PDB entry 7CNX | X-ray diffraction, 2.63 A resolution | chains C and D of the 4 polymer chains in the assembly

Chain C:
Name: Phosphatidylserine decarboxylase beta chain
From: Escherichia coli K-12
Notes: EC 4.1.1.65
UniProtKB: A0A6D2XQZ0 (A0A6D2XQZ0_ECOLI); numbering as in UniProt (aligned over 1-253)
Amino-acid sequence (253 residues; row label = number of the first residue in the row):
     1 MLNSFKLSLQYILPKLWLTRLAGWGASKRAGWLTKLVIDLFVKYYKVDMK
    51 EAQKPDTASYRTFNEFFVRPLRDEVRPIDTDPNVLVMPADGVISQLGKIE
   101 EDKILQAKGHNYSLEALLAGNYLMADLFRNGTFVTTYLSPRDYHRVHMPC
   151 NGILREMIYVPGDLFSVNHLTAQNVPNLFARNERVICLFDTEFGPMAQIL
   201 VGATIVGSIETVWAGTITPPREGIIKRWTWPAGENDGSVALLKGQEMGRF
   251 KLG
Not modelled in the structure: 1-13
What the authors report for this chain:
  - catalytic residues: His144 (proposed by the authors, not directly observed)
  - mutagenesis - S166A: unchanged catalytic activity
  - mutagenesis - Y137F, Y137F/S166A: decreased catalytic activity
  - mutagenesis - H144A, H144N: abolished catalytic activity
  - mutagenesis - H144A, H144N: abolished binding to 10PS or 14PS
  - mutagenesis - H144A, H144N: decreased binding to 8PE
  - catalytic residues: Asp90, Asp142
  - mutagenesis - D90A, D90N: unchanged catalytic activity on PS decarboxylation

Chain D:
Name: Phosphatidylserine decarboxylase alpha chain
From: Escherichia coli K-12
Notes: EC 4.1.1.65
UniProtKB: A0A6D2XQZ0 (A0A6D2XQZ0_ECOLI); residue numbers follow UniProt; this construct covers 254-287
Amino-acid sequence (42 residues; row label = number of the first residue in the row):
   254 XTVINLFAPGKVNLVEQLESLSVTKIGQPLAVSTGHHHHHHG
Not modelled in the structure: 288-295
Sequence notes: modified residue (254); expression tag (288-295)
Modified positions: PYR (pyruvic acid) at position 254

How chain C and chain D interact:
Contacting residue pairs (110; chain C residue first):
  Arg76(C) - Ile279(D)
  Pro77(C) - Gly280(D)
  Ile78(C) - Gly280(D)
  Asp79(C) - Gly280(D)  hydrogen bond (backbone-backbone)
  Asp79(C) - Pro282(D)
  Asn83(C) - Val285(D)
  Asn83(C) - Ser286(D)  hydrogen bond (backbone-backbone)
  Val84(C) - Ala284(D)
  Leu85(C) - Phe260(D)  hydrophobic
  Leu85(C) - Pro282(D)
  Leu85(C) - Leu283(D)  hydrogen bond (backbone-backbone)
  Leu85(C) - Ala284(D)  hydrogen bond (backbone-backbone)
  Val86(C) - Ile279(D)
  Val86(C) - Gly280(D)
  Val86(C) - Gln281(D)
  Val86(C) - Leu283(D)
  Met87(C) - Leu271(D)  hydrophobic
  Met87(C) - Thr277(D)
  Met87(C) - Lys278(D)
  Met87(C) - Ile279(D)
  Met87(C) - Gln281(D)  hydrogen bond (backbone-backbone)
  Met87(C) - Pro282(D)
  Met87(C) - Leu283(D)
  Pro88(C) - Asn258(D)
  Pro88(C) - Ile279(D)
  Pro88(C) - Leu283(D)
  Ala89(C) - Thr277(D)  hydrogen bond (backbone-side chain)
  Ala89(C) - Lys278(D)
  Ala89(C) - Ile279(D)
  Asp90(C) - Thr277(D)
  Asp90(C) - Lys278(D)
  Asp90(C) - Ile279(D)
  Gly91(C) - Val276(D)
  Gly91(C) - Thr277(D)  hydrogen bond (backbone-backbone)
  Val92(C) - Leu274(D)
  Val92(C) - Ser275(D)
  Val92(C) - Thr277(D)
  Ile93(C) - Glu272(D)
  Ile93(C) - Ser273(D)
  Ile93(C) - Leu274(D)  hydrogen bond (backbone-backbone)
  Ile93(C) - Ser275(D)  hydrogen bond (backbone-backbone)
  Ile93(C) - Thr277(D)
  Ser94(C) - Ser273(D)  hydrogen bond (backbone-side chain)
  Gln95(C) - Ser273(D)
  Leu96(C) - Leu267(D)  hydrophobic
  Leu96(C) - Leu271(D)  hydrophobic
  Gly97(C) - Leu267(D)
  Tyr112(C) - Ile257(D)
  Leu114(C) - Leu259(D)  hydrophobic
  Leu117(C) - Ile257(D)  hydrophobic
  Leu118(C) - Leu259(D)  hydrophobic
  Leu127(C) - Ala261(D)
  Leu127(C) - Pro262(D)
  Phe128(C) - Leu259(D)
  Phe128(C) - Phe260(D)
  Phe128(C) - Ala261(D)
  Arg129(C) - Pro262(D)
  Asn130(C) - Pro262(D)
  Gly131(C) - Phe260(D)
  Gly131(C) - Pro262(D)
  Thr132(C) - Asn258(D)
  Thr132(C) - Leu259(D)
  Thr132(C) - Phe260(D)  hydrogen bond (backbone-backbone)
  Thr132(C) - Val265(D)
  Thr132(C) - Leu267(D)
  Phe133(C) - Asn258(D)
  Val134(C) - Val256(D)
  Val134(C) - Ile257(D)
  Val134(C) - Asn258(D)  hydrogen bond (backbone-backbone)
  Val134(C) - Leu267(D)  hydrophobic
  Val134(C) - Leu283(D)  hydrophobic
  Thr135(C) - Thr255(D)
  Thr135(C) - Val256(D)
  Thr135(C) - Ile257(D)
  Thr136(C) - Thr255(D)
  Thr136(C) - Val256(D)  hydrogen bond (backbone-backbone)
  Thr136(C) - Thr277(D)
  Tyr137(C) - PYR_254(D)
  Leu138(C) - PYR_254(D)  hydrogen bond (backbone-backbone)
  Leu138(C) - Val256(D)  hydrophobic
  Tyr143(C) - Ile279(D)  hydrophobic
  Val146(C) - Val256(D)  hydrophobic
  His147(C) - Ile279(D)
  Pro149(C) - Asn258(D)
  Val167(C) - Thr255(D)
  His169(C) - Leu274(D)
  Phe179(C) - Thr255(D)
  Phe179(C) - Ile257(D)  hydrophobic
  Phe193(C) - Lys264(D)
  Phe193(C) - Ser286(D)
  Pro195(C) - Ala261(D)
  Met196(C) - Leu259(D)
  Met196(C) - Phe260(D)  hydrophobic
  Ala197(C) - Ile257(D)
  Ala197(C) - Asn258(D)
  Ala197(C) - Leu259(D)  hydrogen bond (backbone-backbone)
  Gln198(C) - Val256(D)
  Gln198(C) - Ile257(D)
  Gln198(C) - Asn258(D)  hydrogen bond
  Ile199(C) - Thr255(D)
  Ile199(C) - Val256(D)
  Ile199(C) - Ile257(D)  hydrogen bond (backbone-backbone)
  Leu200(C) - Thr255(D)
  Val201(C) - PYR_254(D)
  Val201(C) - Thr255(D)  hydrogen bond (backbone-backbone)
  Val201(C) - Ile257(D)  hydrophobic
  Val206(C) - PYR_254(D)
  Phe250(C) - PYR_254(D)
  Phe250(C) - Thr255(D)
  Phe250(C) - Val256(D)  hydrophobic
Other interface residues (no listed pair), chain C (58 interface residues in all): Ile99, Ile104, Arg145, Gly194, Gly202, Ala203

Overview:
Chain C and chain D form an interface of 58 and 28 residues respectively; the contacts include 18 hydrogen
bonds. Polar contacts include Ala89(C)-Thr277(D), Ser94(C)-Ser273(D) and Gln198(C)-Asn258(D). The paper
reports catalytic residues His144(C), Asp90(C) and Asp142(C); Y137F and Y137F/S166A of chain C reduce
catalytic activity; 7 substitutions were tested in all.
Here chain C is Phosphatidylserine decarboxylase beta chain and chain D is Phosphatidylserine decarboxylase
alpha chain, both from Escherichia coli K-12. Entry 7CNX (Crystal structure of Apo PSD from E. coli (2.63 A))
was determined by X-ray diffraction, deposited together with 7CNW, 7CNY and 7CNZ.
